Entry 7ZD4 (X-ray diffraction, 2.14 A resolution); this record covers chains B and C of the 4 polymer chains in the assembly.

== Chain B (and C) ==
Protein: Adenosylhomocysteinase
Source organism: Pseudomonas aeruginosa PAO1
Notes: EC 3.3.1.1; chain C of this document is another copy of the same molecule, construct and numbering; everything in this record applies to it too
UniProtKB: Q9I685 (SAHH_PSEAE); residues 1-469 here = UniProt positions 1-469
Chain sequence (472 residues; numbered -2 to 469; the number before each row is that of its first residue; numbers below 1 keep their minus sign (Ser-2 is residue -2)):
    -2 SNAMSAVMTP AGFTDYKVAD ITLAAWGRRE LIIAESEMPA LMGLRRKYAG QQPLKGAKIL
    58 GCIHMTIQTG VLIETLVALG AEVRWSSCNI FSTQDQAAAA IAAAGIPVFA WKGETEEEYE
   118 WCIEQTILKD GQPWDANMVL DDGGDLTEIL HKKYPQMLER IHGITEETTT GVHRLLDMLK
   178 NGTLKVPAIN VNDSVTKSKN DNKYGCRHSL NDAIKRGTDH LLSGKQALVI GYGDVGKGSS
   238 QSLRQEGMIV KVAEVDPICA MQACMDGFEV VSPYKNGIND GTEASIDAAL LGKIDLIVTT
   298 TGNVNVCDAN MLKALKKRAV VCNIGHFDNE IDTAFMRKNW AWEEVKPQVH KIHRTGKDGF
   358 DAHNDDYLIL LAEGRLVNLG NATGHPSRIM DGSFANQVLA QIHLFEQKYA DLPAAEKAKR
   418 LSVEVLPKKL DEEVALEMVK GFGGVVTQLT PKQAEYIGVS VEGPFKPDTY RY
Not modelled in the structure: -2 to 8
Disulfide bonds: Cys59-Cys85
Differences from the reference sequence: expression tag (-2 to 0)
UniProt features mapped onto this chain:
  - binding site (substrate): Thr63, Asp139, Glu164, Lys194, Asp198
  - binding site (NAD(+)): Thr165 to Thr167, Asn199, Gly228 to Gly233, Glu251, Asn300, Ile321 to His323, Asn375

== How chain B and chain C interact ==
Residue-residue contacts (137; chain B residue first):
  His170(B) with Ile454(C), hydrogen bond (side chain-backbone)
  Asp190(B) with Arg468(C), hydrogen bond (backbone-side chain)
  Val192(B) with Ile255(C), hydrophobic; Arg468(C)
  Thr193(B) with Met258(C)
  Lys196(B) with Arg468(C); Tyr469(C), hydrogen bond (side chain-backbone)
  Asn197(B) with Met262(C)
  Tyr201(B) with Gln259(C); Met262(C), hydrophobic; Asp263(C), hydrogen bond
  Arg204(B) with Met262(C), hydrogen bond (side chain-backbone)
  Gly230(B) with Tyr467(C)
  Asp231(B) with Tyr467(C); Tyr469(C)
  Lys234(B) with Tyr469(C)
  Glu251(B) with Val443(C); Thr444(C), hydrogen bond (backbone-backbone)
  Val252(B) with Val443(C); Thr444(C); Leu446(C), hydrophobic; Phe462(C)
  Asp253(B) with Phe462(C); Lys463(C), salt bridge
  Pro254(B) with Glu429(C); Ala432(C); Leu433(C); Val436(C); Phe462(C)
  Ile255(B) with Val192(C), hydrophobic; Asp428(C); Glu429(C); Ala432(C), hydrophobic; Tyr469(C), hydrophobic
  Cys256(B) with Lys463(C)
  Ala257(B) with Val436(C)
  Met258(B) with Thr193(C); Met435(C), hydrophobic; Val436(C)
  Gln259(B) with Tyr201(C); Tyr469(C), hydrogen bond (side chain-backbone)
  Cys261(B) with Phe439(C), hydrophobic
  Met262(B) with Asn197(C); Tyr201(C), hydrophobic; Arg204(C), hydrogen bond (backbone-side chain); Ile386(C), hydrophobic; Met435(C), hydrophobic; Phe439(C), hydrophobic
  Asp263(B) with Tyr201(C), hydrogen bond
  Val267(B) with Gly441(C); Val442(C), hydrogen bond (backbone-backbone)
  Val268(B) with Val442(C)
  Ser269(B) with Val442(C); Thr444(C), hydrogen bond
  Pro270(B) with Thr444(C)
  Asn273(B) with Val442(C)
  Gly274(B) with Val442(C); Val443(C); Thr444(C); Gln445(C), hydrogen bond (backbone-backbone)
  Ile275(B) with Gln445(C)
  Asn276(B) with Thr447(C)
  Gly299(B) with Tyr453(C)
  Asn300(B) with Leu446(C); Gln450(C); Tyr453(C); Ile454(C)
  Val301(B) with Lys449(C); Gln450(C), hydrogen bond (backbone-side chain); Tyr453(C), hydrophobic
  Asn302(B) with Gln450(C), hydrogen bond (backbone-side chain)
  Val303(B) with Gln450(C)
  Asn326(B) with Tyr453(C), hydrogen bond
  Ile386(B) with Met262(C), hydrophobic
  Asp428(B) with Ile255(C)
  Glu429(B) with Pro254(C); Ile255(C)
  Ala432(B) with Pro254(C); Ile255(C), hydrophobic
  Leu433(B) with Pro254(C)
  Met435(B) with Met258(C), hydrophobic; Met262(C), hydrophobic
  Val436(B) with Pro254(C); Ala257(C); Met258(C)
  Phe439(B) with Cys261(C), hydrophobic; Met262(C), hydrophobic
  Gly441(B) with Val267(C)
  Val442(B) with Val267(C), hydrogen bond (backbone-backbone); Val268(C); Ser269(C); Asn273(C); Gly274(C)
  Val443(B) with Glu251(C); Val252(C); Gly274(C)
  Thr444(B) with Glu251(C), hydrogen bond (backbone-backbone); Val252(C); Ser269(C), hydrogen bond; Pro270(C); Gly274(C)
  Gln445(B) with Gly274(C), hydrogen bond (backbone-backbone)
  Leu446(B) with Val252(C), hydrophobic; Asn300(C)
  Thr447(B) with Asn276(C)
  Gln450(B) with Asn300(C); Val301(C), hydrogen bond (side chain-backbone); Asn302(C), hydrogen bond (side chain-backbone); Val303(C)
  Tyr453(B) with His170(C); Gly299(C); Asn300(C); Val301(C), hydrophobic; Asn326(C), hydrogen bond
  Ile454(B) with His170(C); Asn300(C)
  Phe462(B) with Val252(C); Asp253(C); Pro254(C)
  Lys463(B) with Asp253(C), salt bridge; Cys256(C)
  Tyr467(B) with Gly230(C); Asp231(C); Arg468(C), hydrogen bond (backbone-side chain)
  Arg468(B) with Asp190(C), hydrogen bond (side chain-backbone); Val192(C); Lys196(C); Tyr467(C), hydrogen bond (side chain-backbone); Arg468(C); Tyr469(C)
  Tyr469(B) with Lys196(C), hydrogen bond (backbone-side chain); Asp231(C); Lys234(C); Asp253(C); Ile255(C), hydrophobic; Cys256(C), hydrophobic; Gln259(C), hydrogen bond (backbone-side chain)
Other interface residues (no listed pair), chain B (68 interface residues in all): Ala250, Tyr271, Phe324, Arg385, Lys425, Gly440, Gly455, Thr466
Other interface residues (no listed pair), chain C (69 interface residues in all): Ser191, Ser195, Ala250, Tyr271, Ile275, Arg385, Lys425, Gly440, Gly455

== Overview ==
68 residues of chain B and 69 residues of chain C are in contact, with 27 hydrogen bonds and 2 salt bridges.
Among the polar pairs are Asp253(B)-Lys463(C), His170(B)-Ile454(C) and Asp190(B)-Arg468(C). From UniProt: 5
substrate-binding residues and 16 NAD+-binding residues on chain B.
Chain B and chain C are both Adenosylhomocysteinase (Pseudomonas aeruginosa PAO1); the structure, Crystal
structure of Pseudomonas aeruginosa S-adenosyl-L-homocysteine hydrolase soaked with Cu+ ions, was determined
by X-ray diffraction together with 7ZD0, 7ZD1, 7ZD2 and 7ZD3 from the same study.
